Entry 4KFC (X-ray diffraction, 2.53 A resolution); this record covers chains A and Y of the 4 polymer chains in the assembly.

# Chain A
Protein: KDP operon transcriptional regulatory protein KdpE
Source organism: Escherichia coli
UniProtKB: P21866 (KDPE_ECOLI); residue numbers follow UniProt; this construct covers 3-225
Sequence (227 residues; each row starts with the number of its first residue; numbers below 1 keep their minus sign (Gly-1 is residue -1)):
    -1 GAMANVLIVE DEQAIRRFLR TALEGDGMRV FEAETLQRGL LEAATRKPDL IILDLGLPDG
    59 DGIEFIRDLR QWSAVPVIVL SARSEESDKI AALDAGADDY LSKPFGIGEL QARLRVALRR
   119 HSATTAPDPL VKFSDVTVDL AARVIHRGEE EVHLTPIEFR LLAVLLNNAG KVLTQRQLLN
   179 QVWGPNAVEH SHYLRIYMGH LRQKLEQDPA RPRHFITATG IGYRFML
Disordered / not traced: -1, 121-123
Differences from the reference sequence: expression tag (-1 to 2); engineered mutation Ala216 (Glu in P21866)
UniProt features mapped onto this chain:
  - DNA-binding region: Asp126 to Leu225 (OmpR/PhoB-type)
  - modified residue: Asp52 (4-aspartylphosphate)
Reported in the primary citation:
  - mutagenesis - D52E: abolished signaling
  - mutagenesis - D52A: abolished signaling in response to co-expressing histidine kinase KdpD
  - mutagenesis - D52A: unchanged signaling in response to overexpressed
  - post-translational modification sites: Asp52 (citing earlier work)
  - conformationally variable residues (side-chain flip): Ser79, Tyr98, His151
  - contacts within the chain: Asp66-Arg158 (salt bridge), Gln69-Asn165, Gln69-Gln179, Trp70-Arg141 (water-mediated contact)
  - mutagenesis - D66A, W70A, R141A, R158A: decreased signaling in response to K+-limiting conditions
  - mutagenesis - Q69A, E149A, R222A: increased signaling
  - mutagenesis - Q69E, Q69R: unchanged signaling
  - binding site for Promoter DNA (chain Y): His151
  - mutagenesis - D126A, H151A, K169A: decreased signaling
  - mutagenesis - E149A, R222A: unchanged binding to Promoter DNA (chain Y)

# Chain Y
Molecule: Promoter DNA
Sequence (30 nucleotides; numbered 1 to 30; the number before each row is that of its first residue):
     1 CATTTTTATA CTTTTTTTAC ACCCCGCCCG

# Interface between chain A and chain Y
Contacting residue pairs - 15 pairs, chain A then chain Y:
  His151(A) with DT3(Y), salt bridge to the phosphate
  Thr153(A) with DT3(Y), phosphate contact; DT4(Y), hydrogen bond to the phosphate
  Pro154(A) with DT4(Y), phosphate contact
  Ile155(A) with DT4(Y), hydrogen bond to the phosphate; DT5(Y), phosphate contact
  Trp181(A) with DT5(Y), hydrogen bond to the phosphate
  His190(A) with DT7(Y), base contact
  Tyr191(A) with DT5(Y), sugar contact; DT6(Y), hydrogen bond to the phosphate
  Ile194(A) with DT6(Y), base contact
  Tyr195(A) with DT4(Y), hydrogen bond to the phosphate; DT5(Y), base contact
  Thr217(A) with DT13(Y), phosphate contact; DT14(Y), phosphate contact

# Overview
10 residues of chain A and 7 residues of chain Y are in contact; the contacts include 5 hydrogen bonds and 1
salt bridge. Among the polar pairs are Thr153(A)-DT4(Y), Ile155(A)-DT4(Y) and Trp181(A)-DT5(Y). From the
paper: a binding site for Promoter DNA (chain Y) at His151(A); D66A, W70A and R141A of chain A, among others,
reduce signaling in response to K+-limiting conditions; 14 substitutions were tested in all.
Here chain A is KDP operon transcriptional regulatory protein KdpE (Escherichia coli) and chain Y is Promoter
DNA. Entry 4KFC (Crystal structure of a hyperactive mutant of response regulator KdpE complexed to its
promoter DNA) was determined by X-ray diffraction together with 4KNY and 4L85 from the same study.
